Entry 8YH6 (electron microscopy, 3.62 A resolution); this record covers chains B and G of the 5 polymer chains in the assembly.

Chain B:
Protein: Guanine nucleotide-binding protein G(I)/G(S)/G(T) subunit beta-1
Organism: Rattus rattus
Reference sequence: P62871 (GBB1_BOVIN); residues 2-340 here = UniProt positions 2-340
Chain sequence (375 residues; row label = number of the first residue in the row; numbers below 1 keep their minus sign (Met-4 is residue -4)):
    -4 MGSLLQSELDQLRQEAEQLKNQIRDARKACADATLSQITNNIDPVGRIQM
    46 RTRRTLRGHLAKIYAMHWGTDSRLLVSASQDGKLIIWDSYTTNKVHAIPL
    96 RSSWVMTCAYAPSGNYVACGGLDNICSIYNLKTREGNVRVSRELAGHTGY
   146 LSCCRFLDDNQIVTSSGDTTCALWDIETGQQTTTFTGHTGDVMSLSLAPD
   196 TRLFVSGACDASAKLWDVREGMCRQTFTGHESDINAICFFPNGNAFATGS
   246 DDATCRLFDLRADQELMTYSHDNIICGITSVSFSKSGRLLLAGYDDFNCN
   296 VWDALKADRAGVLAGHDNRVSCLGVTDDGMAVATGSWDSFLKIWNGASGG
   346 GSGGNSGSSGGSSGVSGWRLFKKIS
Disordered / not traced: -4 to 4, 341-370
Differences from the reference sequence: initiating methionine (-4); expression tag (-3 to 1, 341-370)
Swiss-Prot annotation at these positions:
  - modified residue: Ser2 (N-acetylserine), His266 (Phosphohistidine)

Chain G:
Protein: Guanine nucleotide-binding protein G(I)/G(S)/G(O) subunit gamma-2, Guanine nucleotide-binding protein G(i) subunit alpha-1 chimera
Organism: Homo sapiens
Reference sequence: chimeric construct of P59768, P63097: residues 1-71 from P59768 (GBG2_HUMAN) positions 1-71 (same numbers); residues 82-433 from P63097 positions 3-354 (UniProt number = residue number - 79)
Chain sequence (433 residues; each row starts with the number of its first residue):
     1 MASNNTASIAQARKLVEQLKMEANIDRIKVSKAAADLMAYCEAHAKEDPL
    51 LTPVPASENPFREKKFFCAILGSAGSAGSAMCTLSAEDKAAVERSKMIDR
   101 NLREDGEKAAREVKLLLLGAGESGKSTIVKQMKIIHEAGYSEEECKQYKA
   151 VVYSNTIQSIIAIIRAMGRLKIDFGDSARADDARQLFVLAGAAEEGFMTA
   201 ELAGVIKRLWKDSGVQACFNRSREYQLNDSAAYYLNDLDRIAQPNYIPTQ
   251 QDVLRTRVKTTGIVETHFTFKDLHFKMFDVGGQRSERKKWIHCFEGVTAI
   301 IFCVALSDYDLVLAEDEEMNRMHESMKLFDSICNNKWFTDTSIILFLNKK
   351 DLFEEKIKKSPLTICYPEYAGSNTYEEAAAYIQCQFEDLNKRKDTKEIYT
   401 HFTCATDTKNVQFVFDAVTDVIIKNNLKDCGLF
Disordered / not traced: 1-8, 62-433
Differences from the reference sequence: linker (72-81)
Swiss-Prot annotation at these positions:
  - modified residue: Ala2 (N-acetylalanine), Cys68 (Cysteine methyl ester)
  - lipidation: Cys68 (S-geranylgeranyl cysteine), Cys82 (S-palmitoyl cysteine)
  - region: Lys114 to Thr127 (G1 motif), Asp252 to Thr260 (G2 motif), Phe275 to Arg284 (G3 motif), Ile344 to Asp351 (G4 motif), Thr403 to Thr408 (G5 motif)
  - binding site (GTP): Glu122 to Thr127, Asp229, Ser230, Leu254 to Arg257, Asp279 to Gln283, Asn348 to Asp351, Ala405
  - binding site (Mg(2+)): Ser126, Thr260

Chain B / chain G interface:
Contacting residue pairs (85):
  Lys15(B) with Leu19(G); Glu22(G), salt bridge
  Ile18(B) with Ala23(G), hydrophobic
  Arg22(B) with Lys29(G)
  Cys25(B) with Lys29(G)
  Ala26(B) with Val30(G), hydrophobic
  Asp27(B) with Ser31(G)
  Ala28(B) with Val30(G)
  Leu30(B) with Ala34(G), hydrophobic; Met38(G)
  Ile33(B) with Ser31(G); Met38(G), hydrophobic
  Thr34(B) with Met38(G)
  Val40(B) with Leu51(G), hydrophobic
  Ile43(B) with Leu50(G); Leu51(G)
  Met45(B) with Leu50(G), hydrophobic
  Arg49(B) with Pro60(G); Phe61(G)
  Ser84(B) with Phe61(G)
  Tyr85(B) with Pro60(G); Phe61(G), hydrophobic
  Met217(B) with Met21(G), hydrophobic
  Cys218(B) with Gln18(G); Glu22(G)
  Arg219(B) with Glu22(G); Ile25(G); Asp26(G), salt bridge
  Gln220(B) with Glu22(G); Ile25(G)
  Thr221(B) with Glu22(G), hydrogen bond (backbone-side chain)
  Phe235(B) with Leu37(G), hydrophobic; Tyr40(G), hydrophobic
  Pro236(B) with Tyr40(G)
  Asn237(B) with Asp36(G), hydrogen bond; Tyr40(G)
  Asn239(B) with Asp36(G)
  Leu252(B) with Leu37(G), hydrophobic
  Asp254(B) with Ala33(G); Leu37(G)
  Arg256(B) with Asp26(G); Arg27(G); Ile28(G), hydrogen bond (backbone-backbone); Ala33(G); Asp36(G), salt bridge
  Ala257(B) with Ile28(G), hydrogen bond (backbone-backbone); Lys29(G); Val30(G)
  Asp258(B) with Ile25(G); Asp26(G); Arg27(G), salt bridge
  Leu261(B) with Val30(G); Leu37(G), hydrophobic
  Ser279(B) with Asp48(G)
  Lys280(B) with Tyr40(G), hydrogen bond (backbone-side chain); Glu47(G), salt bridge; Asp48(G)
  Ser281(B) with Tyr40(G); Cys41(G), hydrogen bond (side chain-backbone); His44(G), hydrogen bond (side chain-backbone); Ala45(G); Asp48(G), hydrogen bond (backbone-side chain)
  Gly282(B) with Cys41(G)
  Arg283(B) with Cys41(G); Leu51(G)
  Leu284(B) with Leu50(G); Leu51(G)
  Leu300(B) with Met38(G), hydrophobic; Cys41(G), hydrophobic
  Val320(B) with Leu50(G), hydrophobic
  Asp323(B) with Glu47(G); Pro49(G)
  Gly324(B) with Pro49(G); Leu50(G)
  Met325(B) with Pro49(G); Pro60(G); Phe61(G)
  Ala326(B) with Leu50(G); Phe61(G), hydrophobic
  Val327(B) with Leu50(G), hydrophobic
  Trp339(B) with Leu50(G)
  Asn340(B) with Pro49(G); Leu50(G); Asn59(G), hydrogen bond; Phe61(G)
Also at the interface, not in a pair above, chain B (51 interface residues in all): Ala11, Arg48, Ser67, Ala240, Ile338
Also at the interface, not in a pair above, chain G (30 interface residues in all): Val16

Overview:
The interface between chain B and chain G involves 51 residues on one side and 30 on the other, with 9
hydrogen bonds and 5 salt bridges. Among the polar pairs are Lys15(B)-Glu22(G), Arg219(B)-Asp26(G) and
Arg256(B)-Asp36(G).
Here chain B is Guanine nucleotide-binding protein G(I)/G(S)/G(T) subunit beta-1 (Rattus rattus) and chain G
is Guanine nucleotide-binding protein G(I)/G(S)/G(O) subunit gamma-2, Guanine nucleotide-binding protein G(i)
subunit alpha-1 chimera (Homo sapiens). Entry 8YH6 (A3R-Gi complex bound to namodenoson) was determined by
electron microscopy (same publication as 8YH0, 8YH2, 8YH3 and 8YH5).
